PDB entry 9DNE | electron microscopy, 4.00 A resolution | chains F and H of the 9 polymer chains in the assembly

[Chain F]
Name: Pseudosymmetric protein nanocage GI9-F7 B chain
From: synthetic construct
Sequence (205 residues; row label = number of the first residue in the row):
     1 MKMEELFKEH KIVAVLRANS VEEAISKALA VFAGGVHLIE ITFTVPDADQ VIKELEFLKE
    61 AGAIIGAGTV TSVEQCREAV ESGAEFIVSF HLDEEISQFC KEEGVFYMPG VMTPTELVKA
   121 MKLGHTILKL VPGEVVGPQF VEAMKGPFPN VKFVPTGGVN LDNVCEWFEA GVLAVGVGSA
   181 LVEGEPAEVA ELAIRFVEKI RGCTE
Disordered / not traced: 1, 204-205
Disulfides: C165-C203

[Chain H]
Name: Pseudosymmetric protein nanocage GI9-F7 A chain
From: synthetic construct
Sequence (225 residues; row label = number of the first residue in the row):
     1 GSHHHHHHGS EKAAKAEEAA RKMEELFKEH KIVAVLRANS VEEAKKKALA VFLGGVHLIE
    61 ITFTVPDADT VIKELSFLKE MGAIIGAGTV TSVEQCREAV ESGAEFIVSP HLDEEISQFC
   121 KEEGVFYMPG VMTPTELYKA MKLGHTILKL FPGEVVGPQF VEAMKGPFPN VKFVPTGGVN
   181 LDNVCEWFEA GVLAVGVGSA LVEGTPVEVA EKAKAFVEKI EGCTE
Disordered / not traced: 1-19, 224-225
Disulfides: C185-C223

[Interface between chain F and chain H]
Pairs across the interface - 16 pairs, chain F then chain H:
  M112(F) - M132(H)
  T113(F) - M132(H)
  T113(F) - T133(H)
  P114(F) - P110(H)
  P114(F) - H111(H)
  P114(F) - M132(H)
  P114(F) - F151(H)
  T115(F) - L112(H)
  V118(F) - H111(H)
  Q139(F) - E154(H)
  Q139(F) - V155(H)
  M144(F) - F151(H)  hydrophobic
  G146(F) - R37(H)
  P147(F) - R37(H)
  P147(F) - F151(H)  hydrophobic
  F148(F) - P110(H)  hydrophobic
Interface residues without a listed pair, chain F (13 interface residues in all): V136, F140, A143
Interface residues without a listed pair, chain H (12 interface residues in all): T89, G130, P152

[Summary]
13 residues of chain F and 12 residues of chain H are in contact.
Here chain F is Pseudosymmetric protein nanocage GI9-F7 B chain and chain H is Pseudosymmetric protein
nanocage GI9-F7 A chain, both from synthetic construct. Entry 9DNE (Pseudosymmetric protein nanocage GI9-F7
(local refinement)) was determined by electron microscopy, deposited together with 9DND.
